Entry 9GGP (X-ray diffraction, 1.84 A resolution); this record covers chains H and L of the 4 polymer chains in the assembly.

# Chain H
Molecule: Fab fragment heavy chain of 2C1 monoclonal antibody
Organism: Mus musculus
Notes: antibody fragment or engineered binder
Chain sequence (222 residues; row label = number of the first residue in the row; note: 1 number in that range is skipped by the numbering (no residue carries it; nothing is unmodelled there); a row labelled like 82A-82C holds insertion residues (82A, then the next letters in order)):
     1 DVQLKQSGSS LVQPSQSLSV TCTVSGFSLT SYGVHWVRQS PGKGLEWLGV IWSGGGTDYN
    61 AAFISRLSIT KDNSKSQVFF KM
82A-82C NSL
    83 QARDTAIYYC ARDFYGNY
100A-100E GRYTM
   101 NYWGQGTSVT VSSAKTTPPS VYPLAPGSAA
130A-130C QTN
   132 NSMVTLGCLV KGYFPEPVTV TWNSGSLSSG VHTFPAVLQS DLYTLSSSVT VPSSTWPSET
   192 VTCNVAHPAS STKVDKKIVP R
Unresolved in the structure: 130A-130C
Cystine bridges: Cys22-Cys92, Cys139-Cys194

# Chain L
Molecule: Fab fragment light chain of 2C1 monoclonal antibody
Organism: Mus musculus
Notes: antibody fragment or engineered binder
Chain sequence (212 residues; numbered 1 to 212; the number before each row is that of its first residue):
     1 DIQVTQTPSS LSASLGGKVT ITCKTSQDIN KFIAWYQHKP GKGPRLLIHY TSTLQPGIPS
    61 RFSGSGSGRD YSFSISNLEP EDIATYYCLQ YDNLYTFGGG TKLEIKRADA APTVSIFPPS
   121 SEQLTSGGAS VVCFLNNFYP KDINVKWKID GSERQNGVLN SWTDQDSKDS TYSMSSTLTL
   181 TKDEYERHNS YTCEATHKTS TSPIVKSFNR NE
Cystine bridges: Cys23-Cys88, Cys133-Cys193

# How chain H and chain L interact
Contacting residue pairs (76; chain H residue first):
  His35(H) - Tyr95(L)
  Val37(H) - Phe97(L)  hydrophobic
  Gln39(H) - His38(L)  hydrogen bond
  Gln39(H) - Tyr87(L)
  Gly44(H) - Tyr87(L)
  Leu45(H) - Tyr87(L)
  Leu45(H) - Phe97(L)
  Trp47(H) - Tyr95(L)
  Trp47(H) - Phe97(L)
  Trp52(H) - Tyr95(L)
  Asp58(H) - Leu94(L)
  Asp95(H) - Tyr95(L)
  Phe96(H) - Leu46(L)  hydrophobic
  Phe96(H) - Gln55(L)
  Gly98(H) - His49(L)
  Gly98(H) - Tyr91(L)  hydrogen bond (backbone-side chain)
  Asn99(H) - Phe32(L)
  Asn99(H) - His49(L)  hydrogen bond
  Asn99(H) - Tyr50(L)
  Tyr100(H) - Tyr50(L)
  Arg100B(H) - Phe32(L)
  Arg100B(H) - Tyr91(L)
  Tyr100C(H) - Tyr91(L)
  Tyr100C(H) - Tyr95(L)  hydrogen bond (backbone-side chain)
  Thr100D(H) - Ala34(L)
  Thr100D(H) - Tyr36(L)  hydrogen bond
  Thr100D(H) - Leu89(L)
  Thr100D(H) - Tyr91(L)
  Met100E(H) - Tyr36(L)  hydrogen bond (backbone-side chain)
  Met100E(H) - Leu89(L)  hydrophobic
  Met100E(H) - Phe97(L)  hydrophobic
  Asn101(H) - Leu46(L)
  Trp103(H) - Pro44(L)
  Trp103(H) - Phe97(L)  hydrophobic
  Tyr122(H) - Ser120(L)
  Tyr122(H) - Glu122(L)
  Tyr122(H) - Gln123(L)
  Tyr122(H) - Ser126(L)
  Pro123(H) - Ser120(L)
  Pro123(H) - Glu122(L)
  Leu124(H) - Phe117(L)
  Leu124(H) - Phe134(L)  hydrophobic
  Ala125(H) - Phe117(L)
  Ala125(H) - Pro118(L)
  Pro126(H) - Phe117(L)
  Ser128(H) - Glu212(L)
  Thr136(H) - Ser115(L)
  Thr136(H) - Phe117(L)
  Leu140(H) - Ser130(L)
  Lys142(H) - Gln123(L)
  Lys142(H) - Ser130(L)
  His163(H) - Asn136(L)
  His163(H) - Asn137(L)  hydrogen bond
  His163(H) - Asp166(L)  salt bridge
  His163(H) - Ser173(L)  hydrogen bond
  Phe165(H) - Phe134(L)  hydrophobic
  Phe165(H) - Asn136(L)
  Phe165(H) - Ser161(L)
  Phe165(H) - Thr163(L)
  Phe165(H) - Ser173(L)
  Phe165(H) - Met174(L)
  Phe165(H) - Ser175(L)
  Pro166(H) - Ser161(L)  hydrogen bond (backbone-side chain)
  Pro166(H) - Trp162(L)
  Val168(H) - Leu159(L)  hydrophobic
  Val168(H) - Asn160(L)
  Gln170(H) - Leu159(L)
  Gln170(H) - Thr179(L)  hydrogen bond
  Ser177(H) - Phe134(L)
  Ser177(H) - Ser175(L)  hydrogen bond
  Ser178(H) - Phe134(L)
  Ser179(H) - Phe134(L)
  Ser179(H) - Asn136(L)  hydrogen bond
  Lys207(H) - Glu122(L)  salt bridge
  Arg212(H) - Pro118(L)
  Arg212(H) - Pro119(L)  hydrogen bond (side chain-backbone)
Also at the interface, not in a pair above, chain H (49 interface residues in all): Lys43, Glu46, Tyr59, Tyr91, Tyr97, Gly127, Leu137, Gly138, Ser160, Thr164, Leu169
Also at the interface, not in a pair above, chain L (42 interface residues in all): Lys42, Gly99, Val132, Lys168

# In short
49 residues of chain H and 42 residues of chain L are in contact; the contacts include 13 hydrogen bonds and 2
salt bridges. Among the polar pairs are His163(H)-Asp166(L), Lys207(H)-Glu122(L) and Gln39(H)-His38(L).
Here chain H is Fab fragment heavy chain of 2C1 monoclonal antibody and chain L is Fab fragment light chain of
2C1 monoclonal antibody, both from Mus musculus. Entry 9GGP (Alpha-1-antitrypsin in complex with the Fab
fragment of an anti-polymer antibody) was determined by X-ray diffraction.
